5U3N - chains H and A of the 3 polymer chains in the assembly; structure by X-ray diffraction, 2.00 A resolution.

== Chain H ==
Protein: DH511.12P Fab Heavy Chain
From: Homo sapiens
Notes: fragment: Fragment of antigen binding; antibody fragment or engineered binder
Chain sequence (235 residues; numbered 1 to 216 plus 19 insertion-coded residues; the number before each row is that of its first residue; a row labelled like 52A-52C holds insertion residues (52A, then the next letters in order)):
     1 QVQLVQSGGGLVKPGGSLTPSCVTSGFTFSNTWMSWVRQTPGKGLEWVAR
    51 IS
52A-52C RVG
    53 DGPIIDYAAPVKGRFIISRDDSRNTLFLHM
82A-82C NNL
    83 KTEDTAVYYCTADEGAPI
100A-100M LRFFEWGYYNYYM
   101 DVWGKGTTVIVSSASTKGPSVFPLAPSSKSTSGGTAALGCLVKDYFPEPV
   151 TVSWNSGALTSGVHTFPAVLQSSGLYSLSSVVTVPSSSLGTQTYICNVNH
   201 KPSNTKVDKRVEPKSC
Not modelled in the structure: 216
Cystine bridges: Cys22-Cys92, Cys140-Cys196

== Chain A ==
Protein: gp41 MPER peptide
Notes: fragment: gp41 656-683
Chain sequence (28 residues; each row starts with the number of its first residue):
   659 KKKELDKWASLWNWFDITNWLWYIRKKK
Not modelled in the structure: 659-661, 685-686

== How chain H and chain A interact ==
Pairs across the interface (28):
  Thr28(H) with Leu669(A)
  Ser30(H) with Leu669(A)
  Asn31(H) with Leu669(A); Trp670(A), hydrogen bond (side chain-backbone); Asn671(A), hydrogen bond (backbone-side chain)
  Trp33(H) with Asn671(A); Trp672(A), hydrophobic; Phe673(A), hydrophobic
  Arg52A(H) with Leu669(A); Asn671(A), hydrogen bond; Asp674(A), salt bridge
  Asp53(H) with Phe673(A)
  Ile56(H) with Phe673(A), hydrophobic
  Glu96(H) with Trp672(A)
  Gly97(H) with Trp672(A)
  Pro99(H) with Thr676(A)
  Phe100C(H) with Arg683(A)
  Phe100D(H) with Arg683(A), hydrogen bond (backbone-side chain)
  Trp100F(H) with Leu679(A); Trp680(A); Ile682(A), hydrophobic; Arg683(A), hydrogen bond (backbone-side chain)
  Gly100G(H) with Thr676(A); Trp680(A)
  Tyr100H(H) with Arg683(A)
  Tyr100I(H) with Trp672(A), hydrophobic; Thr676(A)
  Tyr100K(H) with Trp672(A), hydrophobic
Also at the interface, not in a pair above, chain H (20 interface residues in all): Asp95, Ile100, Leu100A
Also at the interface, not in a pair above, chain A (12 interface residues in all): Ile675

== In short ==
20 residues of chain H and 12 residues of chain A are in contact, with 5 hydrogen bonds and 1 salt bridge.
Polar contacts include Arg52A(H)-Asp674(A), Asn31(H)-Trp670(A) and Asn31(H)-Asn671(A).
Chain H is DH511.12P Fab Heavy Chain (Homo sapiens) and chain A is gp41 MPER peptide; the structure, Crystal
Structure of DH511.12P Fab in Complex with HIV-1 gp41 MPER Peptide, was determined by X-ray diffraction,
deposited together with 5U3J, 5U3K, 5U3L, 5U3M, 5U3O and 5U3P.
